PDB entry 3AW6 | X-ray diffraction, 2.10 A resolution | chain A

Chain A:
Protein: Lysozyme C
From: Gallus gallus
Notes: EC 3.2.1.17
UniProt: P00698 (LYSC_CHICK); residues 1-129 here correspond to UniProt positions 19-147 (UniProt number = residue number + 18)
Chain sequence (129 residues; numbered 1 to 129; the number before each row is that of its first residue):
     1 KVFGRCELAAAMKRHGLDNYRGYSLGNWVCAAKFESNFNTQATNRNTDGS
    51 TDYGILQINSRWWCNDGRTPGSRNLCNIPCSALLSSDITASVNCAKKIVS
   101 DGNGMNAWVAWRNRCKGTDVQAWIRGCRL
Cystine bridges: C6-C127, C30-C115, C64-C80, C76-C94
Metal / ion sites: Na+ near S24 (its only coordinating residue here)
Swiss-Prot annotation at these positions:
  - active site: E35, D52
  - binding site (substrate): D101

Summary:
Curated annotation (UniProt) lists active-site residues E35 and D52 and substrate-binding residue D101.
Chain A is Lysozyme C (Gallus gallus); the structure, Crystal structure of tetragonal hen egg white lysozyme
at 84.2% relative humidity, was determined by X-ray diffraction, deposited together with 3AW7.
